2XG8 - chains C and D of the 6 polymer chains in the assembly; structure by X-ray diffraction, 3.20 A resolution.

# Chain C
Molecule: Nitrogen regulatory protein P-II
From: Synechococcus elongatus
UniProt: P0A3F4 (GLNB_SYNE7); residue numbers follow UniProt; this construct covers 1-112
Sequence (112 residues; numbered 1 to 112; the number before each row is that of its first residue):
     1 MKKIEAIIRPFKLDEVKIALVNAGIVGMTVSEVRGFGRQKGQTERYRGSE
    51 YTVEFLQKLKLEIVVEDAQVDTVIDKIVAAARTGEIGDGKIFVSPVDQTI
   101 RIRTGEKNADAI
Curated features (UniProtKB/Swiss-Prot):
  - modified residue: Ser-49 (Phosphoserine), Tyr-51 (O-UMP-tyrosine)
What the authors report for this chain:
  - post-translational modification sites: Ser-49 (citing earlier work)
  - mutagenesis - S49D, S49E: unchanged binding to PIPX (chain D) (citing earlier work)

# Chain D
Molecule: PIPX
From: Synechococcus elongatus
UniProt: Q7X386 (Q7X386_SYNE7); aligned to UniProt positions 1-88 over residues 2-89 (the alignment contains insertions or deletions, so no single offset holds)
Sequence (89 residues; row label = number of the first residue in the row):
     1 MASENYLNHPTFGLLYQICSFGDSKELFATLYAQRLFFLVAFDARGTRFE
    51 PIGRNEARMLVDNRLRQLRRDASLQEYNQLQQVFKQTFL
Not modelled in the structure: 1-2

# How chain C and chain D interact
Pairs across the interface (17; chain C residue first):
  Arg-34(C) / Thr-11(D)
  Arg-34(C) / Phe-12(D)
  Arg-34(C) / Gly-13(D)
  Arg-34(C) / Tyr-32(D)
  Tyr-46(C) / His-9(D)
  Tyr-46(C) / Phe-12(D)  hydrophobic
  Arg-47(C) / Pro-51(D)
  Ser-49(C) / Leu-36(D)
  Tyr-51(C) / Phe-12(D)
  Tyr-51(C) / Arg-35(D)
  Tyr-51(C) / Leu-36(D)  hydrophobic
  Thr-52(C) / Ala-33(D)
  Thr-52(C) / Gln-34(D)  hydrogen bond (backbone-backbone)
  Val-53(C) / Tyr-32(D)
  Glu-54(C) / Tyr-32(D)
  Glu-54(C) / Gln-34(D)  hydrogen bond
  Phe-55(C) / Tyr-32(D)
Other interface residues (no listed pair), chain C (10 interface residues in all): Gly-48
Other interface residues (no listed pair), chain D (13 interface residues in all): Phe-38, Gly-53, Arg-54
The authors on this interface:
  - interface residues, chain C: Tyr-51(C)

# Overview
The interface between chain C and chain D involves 10 residues on one side and 13 on the other, with 2
hydrogen bonds. Polar contacts include Glu-54(C)/Gln-34(D) and Thr-52(C)/Gln-34(D). From the paper: S49D and
S49E of chain C leave binding to PIPX (chain D) unchanged; the interface residue Tyr-51(C).
Chain C is Nitrogen regulatory protein P-II and chain D is PIPX, both from Synechococcus elongatus; the
structure, Structural basis of gene regulation by protein PII: The crystal complex of PII and PipX from ...,
was determined by X-ray diffraction, deposited together with 2XGX, 2XHK, 2XKO and 2XKP.
